Entry 6YW5 (electron microscopy, 2.85 A resolution); this record covers chains EE and aa of the 38 polymer chains in the assembly.

Chain EE:
Name: 37S ribosomal protein S5
From: Neurospora crassa OR74A
UniProt: Q1K548 (Q1K548_NEUCR); residue numbers follow UniProt; this construct covers 1-477
Sequence (477 residues; each row starts with the number of its first residue):
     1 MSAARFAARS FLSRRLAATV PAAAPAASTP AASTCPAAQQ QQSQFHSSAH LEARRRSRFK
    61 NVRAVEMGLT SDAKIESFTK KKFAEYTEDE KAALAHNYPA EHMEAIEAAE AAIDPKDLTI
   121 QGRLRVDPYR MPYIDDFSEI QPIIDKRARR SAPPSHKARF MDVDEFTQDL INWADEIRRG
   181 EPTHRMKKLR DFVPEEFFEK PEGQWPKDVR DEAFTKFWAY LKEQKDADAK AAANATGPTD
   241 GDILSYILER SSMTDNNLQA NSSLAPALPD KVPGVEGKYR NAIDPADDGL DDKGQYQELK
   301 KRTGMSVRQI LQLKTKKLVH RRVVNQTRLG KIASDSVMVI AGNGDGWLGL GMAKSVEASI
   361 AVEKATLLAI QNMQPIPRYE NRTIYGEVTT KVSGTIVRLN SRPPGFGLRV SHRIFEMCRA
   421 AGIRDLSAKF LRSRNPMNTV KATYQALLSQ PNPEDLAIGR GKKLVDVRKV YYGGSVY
Disordered / not traced: 1-55, 181-235

Chain aa:
Molecule: 16S rRNA
From: Neurospora crassa OR74A
Sequence (1864 nucleotides; each row starts with the number of its first residue):
     1 GAUGUAAUAA AAAAAAUUUU UUUUAAUUUU AUAUUACAUC AAUAAAAAUA GAUGAGUUUG
    61 GUGAUGGCUC UGAUUGAACA CUGUCCAAAU ACUUGACACA UGCUAAUCGA ACGUUUAAUU
   121 UUGGCCUAAG AAAGGGGUUU CAUCGUGGCU UAAGCUAAGG GGUUUAUUGU GGCUUAAGCU
   181 AAGGUUUAAU CUUUGACUUA AGCGGGUGUU UUAGGGGAAC UUGUGCCCCU AAAACCUCUU
   241 AAUUAAAAGU GGUGUACAGG UGAGUAUAAU AUUUUUUCGC UUAACUUAAA GUGAAGGCAA
   301 AUCCUUCAUA UUGCAAAAGG AUAUCUUAGG CACCUGUUGA AAGGGGCCUA CUUAUAUUAU
   361 AUCCGCUUUA AGAGGAUGAG AAAAGUUUCA GAGAUAGGUA GUUGUUAAGG UCAUGGCUUA
   421 ACAAGCCAAU AAUUCUCUUA GUCGAAGCUG AAAAGGCUGA UCGACCACAU UGGGAAUGAA
   481 AAAAUCCCAA GGCAAAUAGG UACAGCAGUG AGGAAUCUUG GUCAAUGGGC CCACGCCUGA
   541 ACUGGUAACU UGGAGGAAUG AGGGGUCAAC UUUGCAAAUG GAUGAGUGAU CGUUAGAAGA
   601 UCCUUAGUCC CCUGGUCUUC UUGACACAUG AGGUAUAUAC UUCUAGUCCA UAUUGGGGGG
   661 AGACUCCACG UCGAUUUAUC GAGUAAAAUU CUGUAUACAU AUUGAUAAUG ACAAUAUGUA
   721 CAUUUGUCUU GACUAAUUAC GUGCCAGCAG UCGCGGCAAU ACGUAAGAGA CUAGUGUUAA
   781 UCAUCAUAAA UAGGUUUAAA GGGUACUCAG ACGGAAAAAU UCGCCCAAAU AUAGGGGACA
   841 AUUUUUCUAG AGUUUUAUGU AAGAAGGUCG UACUCUAGAG UGGAGAGAUA AAAUUCUGUG
   901 AUACCUAGGG GACGGGUAAA GGCGAAGGCA AUCUUUUAUG UAAAAACUGA CGUCGAAGGA
   961 CGAAGGCAAA GGGAACAAAA AGGAUUAGAU ACCCCAGUAG UCUUUGCAGA CAAUUAUGAA
  1021 UGCCAUAGGU UAGAUUUUUA AUUUAGUCUA UAAAUGAAAG UGUAAGCAUU UCACCUCAAG
  1081 AGUAAGGCGG CAACGCAGGA ACUGAAAUCA CUAGACCGUU UCUGACACCA GCAAUGAAGU
  1141 AUGUUAUUUA AUUCGGUGAC CCACGAAAAA CCUUACCACA AUUUGAAUAU UAAUAAUAAU
  1201 GAUAUUAUUU UUUAUGCUUG AUAUGGCAAG CACUCAAUUU UCCCCUCCCC GUAGGUUUGC
  1261 CGCGGGGGGG GAGAAAAAAG AAAAAUAAUG GAUAAUAUAG UAAAUACCAU AUUCCAACUA
  1321 UAUUUAAUUA UUAAUACAAG UGUUGCACGG CUGUCUUCAG UUGAUGUUGC GAAACUGUGG
  1381 UUCGUUCCAU GGAAUUAACG UAAACCCUUG CUUUAUUUGU AAAUAUUAUA AAGCAGUUCA
  1441 CCUUUAUAUA GGAAAUGAUA AAAGGGAUCA AGACAAGUCA UCAUGGCCUA AAUAUUGUGG
  1501 GCUAUAGACG UGCCACAUUU UCCUAAACAA AGAGAUGCAA AAAUGUGAAU UUUAGCUAAU
  1561 CUCAAAAAAU AGGAUAAAAA UAUACAAGGA UUGUAGUCUG AAAUUCGACU GCAUGAAUAA
  1621 GAAAUUGCUA GUAAUCGUGA AUCACCAUGA CACGGUGAAU AUUCCCUCGG AUUGGUACUA
  1681 ACCACUCGUC ACAUGCUGAA AGGAGUGCGU GCAAUAAGUU UGCUUUUCUG UUAUAAGUAA
  1741 GUAGACAUAU AGGUUUAGAU GUUAUAAUAG GAUCCUUCGU AUGCGCGGCU CUGAUUAGUG
  1801 UUAAGUCGAA AUACGGUUCG UGUAGUGGAA GUUGCACGGG ACUUAUCAAU GUUGAACAAU
  1861 ACGA
Disordered / not traced: 1-47, 126-236, 327-358, 563-667, 1195-1328
Bound ions: K+ site 1: U58, G753; Mg2+ site 1: U93, G262; K+ site 2: C257, A484; K+ site 3: G262, G264, G441; Mg2+ site 2: A263, G264, G441; Mg2+ site 3: G293, G319; Mg2+ site 4: U402, C417; Mg2+ site 5 near A460 (its only coordinating residue here); Mg2+ site 6: C503, A504; K+ site 4: C523, U526, G527; Mg2+ site 7 near A524 (its only coordinating residue here); Mg2+ site 8 near C534 (its only coordinating residue here); 50 more Mg2+ sites not listed; 14 more K+ sites not listed
From the paper describing this entry:
  - Mg2+ coordination: A1745

Interface between chain EE and chain aa:
Residue-residue contacts (92; chain EE residue first):
  Arg56(EE) - U1424(aa)  salt bridge to the phosphate
  Arg58(EE) - U1416(aa)  salt bridge to the phosphate
  Lys60(EE) - A1425(aa)  salt bridge to the phosphate
  Arg123(EE) - A1415(aa)  salt bridge to the phosphate
  Arg302(EE) - U1365(aa)  phosphate contact
  Arg321(EE) - U62(aa)  hydrogen bond to the phosphate
  Arg321(EE) - G63(aa)  salt bridge to the phosphate
  Arg321(EE) - G1371(aa)  hydrogen bond to the phosphate
  Arg321(EE) - A1372(aa)  salt bridge to the phosphate
  Arg322(EE) - G61(aa)  phosphate contact
  Arg322(EE) - U62(aa)  phosphate contact
  Val323(EE) - G61(aa)  phosphate contact
  Val323(EE) - U62(aa)  sugar contact
  Val323(EE) - A1372(aa)  sugar contact
  Val323(EE) - A1373(aa)  phosphate contact
  Val324(EE) - G60(aa)  hydrogen bond to the base
  Val324(EE) - G61(aa)  hydrogen bond to the sugar
  Val324(EE) - A1372(aa)  hydrogen bond to the sugar
  Asn325(EE) - A1113(aa)  hydrogen bond to the sugar
  Asn325(EE) - A1373(aa)  phosphate contact
  Gln326(EE) - G60(aa)  base contact
  Gln326(EE) - A1113(aa)  hydrogen bond to the sugar
  Gln326(EE) - G1114(aa)  sugar contact
  Gln326(EE) - U1679(aa)  base contact
  Gln326(EE) - A1681(aa)  hydrogen bond to the base
  Thr327(EE) - G1114(aa)  hydrogen bond to the sugar
  Thr327(EE) - A1681(aa)  hydrogen bond to the base
  Arg328(EE) - G1114(aa)  sugar contact
  Arg328(EE) - A1115(aa)  phosphate contact
  Arg328(EE) - G1360(aa)  hydrogen bond to the phosphate
  Arg328(EE) - U1361(aa)  salt bridge to the phosphate
  Arg328(EE) - G1670(aa)  salt bridge to the phosphate
  Leu329(EE) - U1361(aa)  sugar contact
  Leu329(EE) - A1471(aa)  base contact
  Leu329(EE) - G1472(aa)  hydrogen bond to the sugar
  Gly330(EE) - A1681(aa)  base contact
  Lys331(EE) - G60(aa)  sugar contact
  Lys331(EE) - A1680(aa)  salt bridge to the phosphate
  Ile332(EE) - U1362(aa)  phosphate contact
  Ser336(EE) - A1372(aa)  phosphate contact
  Lys354(EE) - A1372(aa)  salt bridge to the phosphate
  Lys354(EE) - A1373(aa)  hydrogen bond to the base
  Val356(EE) - G1363(aa)  phosphate contact
  Lys364(EE) - A1364(aa)  salt bridge to the phosphate
  Lys364(EE) - U1365(aa)  salt bridge to the phosphate
  Gln371(EE) - G1366(aa)  hydrogen bond to the phosphate
  Lys391(EE) - G1056(aa)  salt bridge to the phosphate
  Lys391(EE) - A1057(aa)  salt bridge to the phosphate
  Val392(EE) - C1370(aa)  sugar contact
  Ser393(EE) - G63(aa)  hydrogen bond to the sugar
  Ser393(EE) - A64(aa)  phosphate contact
  Ser393(EE) - A1057(aa)  phosphate contact
  Ser393(EE) - A1058(aa)  phosphate contact
  Ser393(EE) - C1370(aa)  hydrogen bond to the base
  Gly394(EE) - A64(aa)  phosphate contact
  Gly394(EE) - A1057(aa)  sugar contact
  Thr395(EE) - A64(aa)  hydrogen bond to the phosphate
  Arg402(EE) - A50(aa)  hydrogen bond to the base
  Arg402(EE) - A52(aa)  hydrogen bond to the base
  Pro403(EE) - A50(aa)  base contact
  Phe406(EE) - A50(aa)  sugar contact
  Phe406(EE) - A52(aa)  phosphate contact
  Arg409(EE) - A50(aa)  hydrogen bond to the sugar
  Arg409(EE) - G51(aa)  salt bridge to the phosphate
  Arg409(EE) - A52(aa)  salt bridge to the phosphate
  Arg409(EE) - U53(aa)  base contact
  Val410(EE) - U53(aa)  base contact
  Ser411(EE) - U53(aa)  base contact
  His412(EE) - G54(aa)  phosphate contact
  His412(EE) - A55(aa)  salt bridge to the phosphate
  Arg413(EE) - A55(aa)  salt bridge to the phosphate
  Ala428(EE) - U53(aa)  sugar contact
  Lys429(EE) - U53(aa)  salt bridge to the phosphate
  Lys429(EE) - G54(aa)  phosphate contact
  Phe430(EE) - G54(aa)  hydrogen bond to the phosphate
  Arg432(EE) - A64(aa)  hydrogen bond to the phosphate
  Arg432(EE) - U65(aa)  salt bridge to the phosphate
  Arg432(EE) - A1057(aa)  salt bridge to the phosphate
  Ser433(EE) - A64(aa)  hydrogen bond to the phosphate
  Arg434(EE) - G54(aa)  salt bridge to the phosphate
  Arg434(EE) - A55(aa)  phosphate contact
  Arg434(EE) - C785(aa)  salt bridge to the phosphate
  Asn435(EE) - G63(aa)  hydrogen bond to the phosphate
  Asn435(EE) - A64(aa)  phosphate contact
  Met437(EE) - G63(aa)  phosphate contact
  Met437(EE) - C1370(aa)  sugar contact
  Met437(EE) - G1371(aa)  sugar contact
  Asn438(EE) - G63(aa)  hydrogen bond to the phosphate
  Asn438(EE) - A64(aa)  hydrogen bond to the phosphate
  Asn438(EE) - C1370(aa)  hydrogen bond to the sugar
  Lys441(EE) - C1370(aa)  sugar contact
  Lys441(EE) - G1371(aa)  salt bridge to the phosphate
Interface residues without a listed pair, chain EE (51 interface residues in all): Ser334, Met352, Ile360, Leu368, Ser427, Leu431
Interface residues without a listed pair, chain aa (44 interface residues in all): A786, U1414, A1473, A1671

In short:
The interface between chain EE and chain aa involves 51 residues on one side and 44 on the other, with 27
hydrogen bonds and 24 salt bridges. Among the polar pairs are Val324(EE)-G60(aa), Gln326(EE)-A1681(aa) and
Thr327(EE)-A1681(aa). U58(aa) and G753(aa) form the K+ site 1. The paper reports Mg2+ coordination by
A1745(aa).
Chain EE is 37S ribosomal protein S5 and chain aa is 16S rRNA, both from Neurospora crassa OR74A; the
structure, The structure of the small subunit of the mitoribosome from Neurospora crassa, was determined by
electron microscopy (same publication as 6YWE, 6YWS, 6YWV, 6YWX and 6YWY).
